6GEN - chains J and M of the 20 polymer chains in the assembly; structure by electron microscopy, 3.60 A resolution.

== Chain J ==
Molecule: 173-nt DNA strand
From: synthetic construct
Sequence (173 nucleotides; each row starts with the number of its first residue; numbers below 1 keep their minus sign (DT-76 is residue -76)):
   -76 TGCACAGGAT GTATATATCT GACACGTGCC TGGAGACTAG GGAGTAATCC CCTTGGCGGT
   -16 TAAAACGCGG GGGACAGCGC GTACGTGCGT TTAAGCGGTG CTAGAGCTGT CTACGACCAA
    44 TTGAGCGGCC TCGGCACCGG GATTCTCCAG GGCGGCCGCG GATGCATTAA TGC

== Chain M ==
Name: Helicase SWR1
From: Saccharomyces cerevisiae (strain ATCC 204508 / S288c)
Notes: EC 3.6.4.12
UniProt: Q05471 (SWR1_YEAST); residue numbers follow UniProt; this construct covers 1-1514
Amino-acid sequence (1514 residues; numbered 1 to 1514; the number before each row is that of its first residue):
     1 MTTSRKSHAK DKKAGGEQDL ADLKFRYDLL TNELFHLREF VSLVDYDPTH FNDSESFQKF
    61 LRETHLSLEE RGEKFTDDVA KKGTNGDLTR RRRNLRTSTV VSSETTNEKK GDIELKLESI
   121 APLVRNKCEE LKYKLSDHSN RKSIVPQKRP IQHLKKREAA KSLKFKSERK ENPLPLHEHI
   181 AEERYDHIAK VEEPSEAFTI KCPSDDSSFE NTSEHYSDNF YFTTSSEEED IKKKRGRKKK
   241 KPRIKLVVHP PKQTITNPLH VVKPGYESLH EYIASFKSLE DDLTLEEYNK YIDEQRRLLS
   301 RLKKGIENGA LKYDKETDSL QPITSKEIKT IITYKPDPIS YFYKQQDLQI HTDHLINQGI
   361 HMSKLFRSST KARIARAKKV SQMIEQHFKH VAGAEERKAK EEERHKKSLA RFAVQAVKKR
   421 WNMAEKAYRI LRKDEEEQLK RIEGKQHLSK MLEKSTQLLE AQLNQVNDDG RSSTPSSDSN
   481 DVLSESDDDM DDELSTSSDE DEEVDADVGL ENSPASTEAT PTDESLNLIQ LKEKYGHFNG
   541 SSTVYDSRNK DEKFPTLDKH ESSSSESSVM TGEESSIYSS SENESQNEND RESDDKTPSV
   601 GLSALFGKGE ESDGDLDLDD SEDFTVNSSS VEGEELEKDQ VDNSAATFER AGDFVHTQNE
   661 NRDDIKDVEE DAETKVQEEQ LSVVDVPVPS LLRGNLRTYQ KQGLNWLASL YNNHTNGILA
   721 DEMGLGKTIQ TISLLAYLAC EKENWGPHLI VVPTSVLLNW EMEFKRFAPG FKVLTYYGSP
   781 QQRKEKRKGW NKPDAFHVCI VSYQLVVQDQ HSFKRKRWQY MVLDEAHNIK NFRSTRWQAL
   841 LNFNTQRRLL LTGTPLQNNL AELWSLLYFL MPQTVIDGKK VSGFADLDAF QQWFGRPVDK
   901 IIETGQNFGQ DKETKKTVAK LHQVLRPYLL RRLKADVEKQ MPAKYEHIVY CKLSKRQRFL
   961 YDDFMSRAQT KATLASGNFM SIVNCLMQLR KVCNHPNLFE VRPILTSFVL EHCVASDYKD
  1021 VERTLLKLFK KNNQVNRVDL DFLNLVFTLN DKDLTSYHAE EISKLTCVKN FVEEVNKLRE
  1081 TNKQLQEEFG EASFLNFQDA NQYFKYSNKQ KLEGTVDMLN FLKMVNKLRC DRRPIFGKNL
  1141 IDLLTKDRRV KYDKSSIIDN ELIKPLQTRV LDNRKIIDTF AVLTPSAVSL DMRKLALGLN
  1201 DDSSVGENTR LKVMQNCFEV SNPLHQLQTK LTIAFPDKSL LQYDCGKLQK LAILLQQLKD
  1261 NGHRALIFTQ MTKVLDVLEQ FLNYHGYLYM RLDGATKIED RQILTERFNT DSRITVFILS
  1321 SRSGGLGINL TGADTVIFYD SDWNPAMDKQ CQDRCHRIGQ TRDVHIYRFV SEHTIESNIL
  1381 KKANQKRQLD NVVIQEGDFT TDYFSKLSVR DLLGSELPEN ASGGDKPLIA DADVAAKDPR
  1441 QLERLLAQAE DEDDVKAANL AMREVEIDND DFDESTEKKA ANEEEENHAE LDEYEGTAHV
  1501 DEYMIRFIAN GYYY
Not modelled in the structure: 1-681, 886-912, 1397-1514
Small-molecule neighbours: ADP / beryllium trifluoride: Asn695, Leu696, Arg697, Gln700, Met723, Gly724, Leu725, Gly726, Lys727, Thr728, Ile729, Glu763, Arg766, Asn1329, Gln1350, Arg1354, Arg1357, Ile1358
Swiss-Prot annotation at these positions:
  - motif: Asp824 to His827 (DEAH box)
  - binding site (ATP): Asp721 to Thr728

== How chain J and chain M interact ==
Contacting residue pairs (29):
  DG-22(J) - Met980(M)  base contact
  DG-22(J) - Asn984(M)  hydrogen bond to the base
  DC-20(J) - Lys991(M)  salt bridge to the phosphate
  DC-20(J) - Met1271(M)  phosphate contact
  DG-19(J) - Met1271(M)  phosphate contact
  DG-19(J) - Thr1272(M)  hydrogen bond to the phosphate
  DG-19(J) - Lys1273(M)  phosphate contact
  DG-19(J) - Arg1322(M)  hydrogen bond to the sugar
  DG-18(J) - Asp1293(M)  phosphate contact
  DG-18(J) - Gly1294(M)  hydrogen bond to the phosphate
  DG-18(J) - Ser1320(M)  phosphate contact
  DG-18(J) - Arg1322(M)  salt bridge to the phosphate
  DG-18(J) - Ser1323(M)  phosphate contact
  DT-17(J) - Thr754(M)  hydrogen bond to the phosphate
  DT-17(J) - Gln804(M)  sugar contact
  DT-17(J) - Gly1294(M)  phosphate contact
  DT-17(J) - Arg1301(M)  salt bridge to the phosphate
  DT-16(J) - Leu805(M)  phosphate contact
  DT-16(J) - Gln808(M)  phosphate contact
  DA-15(J) - Ser779(M)  hydrogen bond to the phosphate
  DA-15(J) - Pro780(M)  phosphate contact
  DA-15(J) - Gln808(M)  phosphate contact
  DC60(J) - His811(M)  hydrogen bond to the sugar
  DC61(J) - Arg787(M)  hydrogen bond to the phosphate
  DG62(J) - Arg787(M)  salt bridge to the phosphate
  DG62(J) - Asn791(M)  phosphate contact
  DG63(J) - Lys788(M)  phosphate contact
  DG63(J) - Asn791(M)  hydrogen bond to the phosphate
  DG63(J) - Lys792(M)  hydrogen bond to the phosphate
Interface residues without a listed pair, chain J (13 interface residues in all): DG-21, DA59
Interface residues without a listed pair, chain M (27 interface residues in all): Gly789, Trp790, Pro793, Gln1270

== In short ==
Chain J and chain M form an interface of 13 and 27 residues respectively; the contacts include 10 hydrogen
bonds and 4 salt bridges. Among the polar pairs are DG-22(J)-Asn984(M), DG-19(J)-Arg1322(M) and
DC60(J)-His811(M). Chain M binds ADP / beryllium trifluoride.
Chain J is a 173-nt DNA strand (synthetic construct) and chain M is Helicase SWR1 (Saccharomyces cerevisiae
(strain ATCC 204508 / S288c)); the structure, Chromatin remodeller-nucleosome complex at 4.5 A resolution, was
determined by electron microscopy (same publication as 6GEJ).
